8H6C - chains D and E of the 8 polymer chains in the assembly; structure by X-ray diffraction, 2.50 A resolution.

[Chain D (and E)]
Protein: Histone acetyltransferase KAT2A
From: Homo sapiens
Notes: EC 2.3.1.48, 2.3.1.-; chain E of this document is another copy of the same molecule, construct and numbering; everything in this record applies to it too
UniProt: Q92830 (KAT2A_HUMAN); residues 497-662 here = UniProt positions 497-662
Sequence (166 residues; numbered 497 to 662; the number before each row is that of its first residue):
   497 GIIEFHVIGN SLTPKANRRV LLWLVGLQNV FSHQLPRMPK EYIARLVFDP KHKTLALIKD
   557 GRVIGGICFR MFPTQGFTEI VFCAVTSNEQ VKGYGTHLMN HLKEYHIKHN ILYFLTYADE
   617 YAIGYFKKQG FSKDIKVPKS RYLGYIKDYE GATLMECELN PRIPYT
Disordered / not traced: 508-511 (chain E: 508-511, 662)
UniProt features mapped onto this chain:
  - region: L639 to A648 (Loop 3)
  - active site: E575 (Proton donor/acceptor)
  - binding site (acetyl-CoA): C579 to V581, Q586 to T592, Y617
  - binding site (succinyl-CoA): C579 to V581, Q586 to T592, Y617
  - modified residue: K549 (N6-acetyllysine)
  - mutagenesis: K549 (K549Q: Mimics acetylation; reduced ability to acetylate and inhibit PPARGC1A. Strongly reduced ability to acetylate and inhibit PPARGC1A; when associated with A-307 and A-735), M567 (M567A: Reduced ability to acetylate and inhibit PPARGC1A), E575 (E575A: Catalytically dead mutant; abolished acyltransferase activity; when associated with A-615), Y601 (Y601F: Reduced ability to acetylate and inhibit PPARGC1A), D615 (D615A: Catalytically dead mutant; abolished acyltransferase activity; when associated with A-575), Y621 to F622 (Abolised protein acetyltransferase activity), Y645 (Y645A: Reduced histone succinylation without affecting histone acetylation. Reduced gene expression)
Small-molecule neighbours: malonyl-coenzyme A (MLC): Q530, L531, M534, I576, V577, F578, C579, A580, V581, Q586, V587, K588, G589, Y590, G591, T592, T612, Y613, Y617, A618, G620, Y621, F622, K624, Y645
Reported in the primary citation:
  - mutagenesis - Y645A: unchanged binding to malonyl-coenzyme A
  - mutagenesis - Y645A: decreased binding to succinyl-CoA

[How chain D and chain E interact]
Residue-residue contacts (26; chain D residue first):
  R514(D) with N506(E); F544(E); P546(E)
  L517(D) with L517(E), hydrophobic; F544(E), hydrophobic
  L518(D) with A540(E); R541(E)
  V521(D) with Q524(E); A540(E), hydrophobic; F544(E), hydrophobic
  Q524(D) with V521(E); N525(E), hydrogen bond
  N525(D) with Q524(E), hydrogen bond; N525(E); K536(E)
  K536(D) with N525(E); H529(E)
  E537(D) with R558(E), salt bridge
  A540(D) with L518(E); V521(E), hydrophobic
  R541(D) with R514(E), hydrogen bond (backbone-side chain); L518(E)
  F544(D) with R514(E), hydrogen bond (backbone-side chain); V521(E), hydrophobic
  D545(D) with R514(E)
  R558(D) with E537(E), salt bridge
Also at the interface, not in a pair above, chain D (15 interface residues in all): N506, H529

[In short]
Chain D and chain E each contribute 15 residues to their interface; the contacts include 4 hydrogen bonds and
2 salt bridges. Polar contacts include E537(D)-R558(E), Q524(D)-N525(E) and R541(D)-R514(E). Chain D binds
malonyl-coenzyme A. From the paper: Y645A of chain D reduces binding to succinyl-CoA; Y645A of chain D leaves
binding to malonyl-coenzyme A unchanged.
Both chains are Histone acetyltransferase KAT2A (Homo sapiens). Entry 8H6C (Crystal structure of human GCN5
histone acetyltransferase domain bound with malonyl-CoA) was determined by X-ray diffraction together with
8H65, 8H66 and 8H6D from the same study.
